8ETC - chains 1 and B of the 42 polymer chains in the assembly; structure by electron microscopy, 3.10 A resolution.

# Chain 1
Molecule: 3497-nt RNA strand
From: Schizosaccharomyces pombe
Sequence (3497 nucleotides; numbered 1 to 3497; the number before each row is that of its first residue):
     1 AUUUGACCUCAAAUCAGGUAGGACUACGCGCUGAACUUAAGCAUAUCAAU
    51 AAGCGCAGGAAAAGAAAAUAACCAUGAUUCCCUCAGUAACGGCGAGUGAA
   101 GCGGGAAAAGCUCAAAUUUGAAAUCUGGCAACAUUUCUUUUGUUGUCCGA
   151 GUUGUAAUUUCAAGAAGCUGCUUUGAGUGUAGACGAUCGGUCUAAGUUCC
   201 UUGGAACAGGACGUCAGAGAGGGUGAGAACCCCGUCUUUGGUCGAUUGGA
   251 UAUGCCAUAUAAAGCGCUUUCGAAGAGUCGAGUUGUUUGGGAAUGCAGCU
   301 CUAAAUGGGUGGUAAAUUUCAUCUAAAGCUAAAUAUUGGCGAGAGACCGA
   351 UAGCGAACAAGUAGAGUGAUCGAAAGAUGAAAAGAACUUUGAAAAGAGAG
   401 UUAAAUAGUACGUGAAAUUGCUGAAAGGGAAGCAUUGGAAAUCAGUCUUA
   451 CCUGGGUGAGAUCAGUAGUCUCUUCGCGAGACUAUGCACUCUGAACCUGU
   501 GGUAGGUCAGCAUCAGUUUUCGGGGGCGGAAAAAGAAUAAGGGAAGGUGG
   551 CUUUCCGGGUUCUGCCUGGGGAGUGUUUAUAGCCCUUGUUGUAAUACGUC
   601 CACUGGGGACUGAGGACUGCGGCUUCGUGCCAAGGAUGCUGACAUAAUGG
   651 UUUUCAAUGGCCCGUCUUGAAACACGGACCAAGGAGUCUAGCAUCUAUGC
   701 GAGUGUUUGGGUGAUGAAAACCCAUCCGCGAAAUGAAAGUGAAUGCAGGU
   751 GGGAACGCCCUUGUGGCGUGCACCAUCGACCGACCCGGAAGUUUGUCAAU
   801 GGAAGGGUUUGAGUAAGAGCAUAGCUGUUGGGACCCGAAAGAUGGUGAAC
   851 UAUGCCUGAAUAGGGUGAAGCCAGAGGAAACUCUGGUGGAGGCUCGUAGA
   901 GAUUCUGACGUGCAAAUCGAUCUUCAAAUUUGGGUAUAGGGGCGAAAGAC
   951 UAAUCGAACCAUCUAGUAGCUGGUUCCUGCCGAAGUUUCCCUCAGGAUAG
  1001 CAGAAACUCAGAUCAGUUUUAUGAGGUAAAGCGAAUGAUUAGAGGUCUUG
  1051 GGGAAGGAAUUUCCUCAACCUAUUCUCAAACUUUAAAUAUGUAAGACGCC
  1101 CUUGUCGCUUAAUUGGACGUGGGCCAUCGAAUGAGAGUUUCUAGUGGGCC
  1151 AUUUUUGGUAAGCAGAACUGGCGAUGCGGGAUGAACCGAACGUGAGGUUA
  1201 AGGUGCCGGAAUGUACGCUCAUCAGACACCAGAAAAGGUGUUAGUUCAUC
  1251 UAGACAGCAGGACGGUGGCCAUGGAAGUCGGAAUCCGCUAAGGAGUGUGU
  1301 AACAACUCACCUGCCGAAUGAACUAGCCCUGAAAAUGGAUGGCGCUUAAG
  1351 CGUACUACCCAUACCUCACCGUCUGGGUUAGCUUUGAGAAGCUCAGACGA
  1401 GUAGGCAGGCGUGGAGGUUUGUGACGAAGCCUUGGGCGUGAGCCUGGGUC
  1451 GAACAGCCUCUAGUGCAGAUCUUGGUGGAAGUAGCAAAUAUUCAAAUGAG
  1501 AACUUUGAAGACUGAAGUGGGGAAAGGUUCCAUGUGAACAGCAGUUGGAC
  1551 AUGGGUUAGUCGAUCCUAAGAGAUAGGGAAGCUCCGUAUGAAAGUUGCAC
  1601 GAUUUUUCGUGCCUCCUAUCGAAAGGGAAUCCGGUUAAUAUUCCGGAACC
  1651 AGAAGGUGGAAUCAACACGGCAACGUAAAUGAAGUUGGAGACGUCGGCGG
  1701 GAGCCCUGGGAAGAGUUCUCUUUUCUUUUUAACAAACCAUUGAACCACCC
  1751 UGAAAUCGGUUUAUCCGGAGCUAGGGUAUGGUGUUUGGAAGAGUUCAGCG
  1801 CCUCAUGCUGAAUCCGGUGCGCUCUCGACGGCCCUUGAAAAUCCAACGGA
  1851 AGAAUGGACCUUCGGGUCCUUGUUUUCACAUCUGGUCGUACUCAUAACCG
  1901 CAGCAGGUCUCCAAGGUGAACAGCCUCUAGUUGAUAGAACAAUGUAGAUA
  1951 AGGGAAGUCGGCAAAAUGGAUCCGUAACUUCGGGAUAAGGAUUGGCUCUA
  2001 AGGGUUGGGUACGUUGGGCCUUGGAACCUGAACGGUUGCUGGACUGAGCG
  2051 UGGACCGAUGUCUUUUCUCGCCUUUCGGGGUGAGAAGGGAUGUUGGACCU
  2101 GCUUGGACCUUGGCGGCCGGGAAGUCCUUGGUCGGGCUUUUCUCCUUCUC
  2151 GGGGAUUAUGCUCUUACUGGCGUACGUUUAACAACCAACUUAGAACUGGU
  2201 ACGGACAAGGGGAAUCUGACUGUCUAAUUAAAACAUAGCAUUGCGAUGGC
  2251 CAGAAAGUGGUGUUGACGCAAUGUGAUUUCUGCCCAGUGCUCUGAAUGUC
  2301 AAAGUGAAGAAAUUCAACCAAGCGCGGGUAAACGGCGGGAGUAACUAUGA
  2351 CUCUCUUAAGGUAGCCAAAUGCCUCGUCAUCUAACUAGUGACGCGCAUGA
  2401 AUGGAUUAACGAGAUUCCCACUGUCCCUAUCUACUAUCUAGCGAAACCAC
  2451 AGCCUGGGGAACGGGCCAGGCAAAAUCAGCGGGGAAAGAAGACCCUGUUG
  2501 AGCUUGACUCUAGUUUGACAUUGUGAAGAGACAUAGAGGGUGUAGGAUAA
  2551 GUGGGAGUAUGUUUCGGCAUACGCCGGUGAAAUACCACUACCUUUAUCGU
  2601 UUCUUUACUUAAUCAAUGAAGCGGAAUUGGGAUUUAUUUCCCAUAUUCUA
  2651 GCGUUAAAGUUUCUUCGCGAACUGAUCCGCGUUGAUGACAUUGUCAGGUG
  2701 GGGAGUUUGGCUGGGGCGGCACAUCUGUUAAAAGAUAACGCAGGUGUCCU
  2751 AAGGGGGACUCAUCGAGAACAGAAAUCUCGAGUAGAAUAAAAGGGUAAAA
  2801 GUCCCCUUGAUUUUGAUUUUCAGUGUGAAUACAAACCAUGAAAGUGUGGC
  2851 CUAUCGAUCCUUUGUUCCCUCGAAAUUUGAGGACAGAGGUGCCAGAAAAG
  2901 UUACCACAGGGAUAACUGGCUUGUGGCAGCCAAGCGUUCAUAGCGACGUU
  2951 GCUUUUUGAUUCUUCGAUGUCGGCUCUUCCUAUCAUACCGAAGCAGAAUU
  3001 CGGUAAGCGUUGGAUUGUUCACCCACUAAUAGGGAACGUGAGCUGGGUUU
  3051 AGACCGUCGUGAGACAGGUUAGUUUUACCCUACUGAUGAAGUGUCGUCGC
  3101 AAUGGUAAUUCAACUUAGUACGAGAGGAACCGUUGAUUCAGAUCAUUGGU
  3151 AUUUGCGGCUGCCUGACAAGGCAAUGCCGCGGAGCUAUCAUCUGCCGGAU
  3201 AACGGCUGAACGCCUCUAAGCCAGAAUCCGUGCCAGAAAGCGACGAUUUU
  3251 UUGGUCCGCAUGAUUUAUAUGUAUAAAAAUAGAGGUAGGACUUGUUCCUA
  3301 CUCUCCUGUAUCGUAGAAGAUGGGCGAUGGUUGAUGAAACGGAAGUGUUU
  3351 UAUUGACUUGUCCAUGAAAUUCCAUUGAAAUCUUGUGCGGAAUCGAAUCC
  3401 AUUGCAUACGACUUUAAUGUGGAACGGGGUAUUGUAAGCAGUAGAGUAGC
  3451 CUUGUUGUUACGAUCUGCUGAGAUUAAGCCUUUGUUCCCAAGAUUUG
Unresolved in the structure: 37-45, 92-95, 288-293, 313-318, 446-505, 552-573, 668-671, 761-763, 789-802, 897-928, 986-999, 1024-1089, 1095-1129, 1381-1387, 1594-1617, 1662-1665, 1740-1745, 1834, 1853-1873, 1919-1921, 1968-2209, 2217-2412, 2485-2916, 2936-2942, 2954-2971, 3015-3021, 3036-3041, 3050-3078, 3249-3270, 3287-3300, 3375-3394, 3442-3464
Differences from the reference sequence: conflict C1746 (U7796 in 157310483)

# Chain B
Molecule: 60S ribosomal protein L3-A
From: Schizosaccharomyces pombe
UniProt: P40372 (RL3A_SCHPO); residue numbers follow UniProt; this construct covers 1-388
Chain sequence (388 residues; each row starts with the number of its first residue):
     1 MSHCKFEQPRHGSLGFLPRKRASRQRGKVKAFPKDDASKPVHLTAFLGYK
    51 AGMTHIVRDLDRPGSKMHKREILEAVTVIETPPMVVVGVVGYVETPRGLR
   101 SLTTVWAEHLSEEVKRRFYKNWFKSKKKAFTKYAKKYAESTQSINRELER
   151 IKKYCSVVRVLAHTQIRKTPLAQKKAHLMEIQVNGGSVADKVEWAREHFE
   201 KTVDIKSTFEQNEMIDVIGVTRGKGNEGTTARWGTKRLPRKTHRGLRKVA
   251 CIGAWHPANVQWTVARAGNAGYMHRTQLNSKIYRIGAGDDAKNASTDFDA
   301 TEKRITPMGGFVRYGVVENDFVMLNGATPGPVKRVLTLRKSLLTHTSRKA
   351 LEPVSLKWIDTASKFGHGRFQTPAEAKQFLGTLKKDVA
Unresolved in the structure: 1, 237-255, 386-388
Curated features (UniProtKB/Swiss-Prot):
  - modified residue: Ser-13 (Phosphoserine), Ser-65 (Phosphoserine), Ser-140 (Phosphoserine), Ser-143 (Phosphoserine), Ser-207 (Phosphoserine), Ser-295 (Phosphoserine), Ser-355 (Phosphoserine), Thr-372 (Phosphothreonine)

# Interface between chain 1 and chain B
Pairs across the interface - 274 pairs, chain 1 then chain B:
  A1941(1) with Asn-226(B), hydrogen bond to the sugar
  A1942(1) with Asn-226(B), sugar contact; Glu-227(B), sugar contact; Gly-228(B), hydrogen bond to the sugar
  G2479(1) with Arg-266(B), base contact
  C2480(1) with Arg-266(B), hydrogen bond to the sugar
  G2482(1) with Ala-258(B), hydrogen bond to the sugar; Asn-259(B), base contact; Val-260(B), sugar contact
  G2483(1) with Ala-258(B), sugar contact
  G2973(1) with Lys-5(B), sugar contact
  U2975(1) with Phe-6(B), phosphate contact
  C2976(1) with Cys-4(B), hydrogen bond to the base; Lys-5(B), base contact; Phe-6(B), phosphate contact; Gln-8(B), hydrogen bond to the phosphate
  U2977(1) with Arg-10(B), hydrogen bond to the phosphate; His-11(B), phosphate contact; Gln-261(B), hydrogen bond to the sugar; Thr-263(B), hydrogen bond to the sugar
  U2978(1) with Cys-4(B), base contact; Arg-10(B), salt bridge to the phosphate; Thr-263(B), sugar contact
  G3009(1) with Pro-9(B), phosphate contact
  U3010(1) with Glu-7(B), base contact; Pro-9(B), phosphate contact
  U3011(1) with Glu-7(B), phosphate contact
  G3033(1) with His-3(B), salt bridge to the phosphate
  G3034(1) with Ser-2(B), phosphate contact; His-3(B), salt bridge to the phosphate
  A3035(1) with Ser-2(B), hydrogen bond to the phosphate; His-256(B), hydrogen bond to the base
  A3082(1) with Asn-259(B), sugar contact; Val-260(B), sugar contact; Arg-266(B), base contact
  C3083(1) with Val-260(B), sugar contact; Gln-261(B), hydrogen bond to the sugar; Trp-262(B), phosphate contact; Arg-266(B), hydrogen bond to the base
  U3084(1) with Arg-232(B), hydrogen bond to the sugar; Trp-262(B), phosphate contact; Arg-266(B), sugar contact; Ala-267(B), hydrogen bond to the sugar; Gly-268(B), sugar contact
  G3085(1) with Pro-18(B), phosphate contact; Arg-19(B), hydrogen bond to the phosphate; Lys-20(B), phosphate contact; Asn-226(B), sugar contact; Arg-232(B), salt bridge to the phosphate; Gly-268(B), sugar contact; Asn-269(B), hydrogen bond to the sugar
  A3086(1) with Lys-20(B), phosphate contact; Arg-21(B), hydrogen bond to the phosphate
  U3087(1) with Arg-21(B), salt bridge to the phosphate
  G3096(1) with Phe-118(B), hydrogen bond to the sugar; Lys-120(B), hydrogen bond to the phosphate
  U3097(1) with Arg-117(B), sugar contact; Lys-120(B), salt bridge to the phosphate; Leu-178(B), sugar contact
  C3098(1) with Arg-26(B), salt bridge to the phosphate; Leu-161(B), sugar contact; Leu-178(B), sugar contact; Met-179(B), phosphate contact; Glu-180(B), hydrogen bond to the sugar
  G3099(1) with Arg-26(B), salt bridge to the phosphate; Lys-28(B), sugar contact; Tyr-92(B), hydrogen bond to the sugar; Arg-159(B), hydrogen bond to the phosphate; Met-179(B), phosphate contact; Glu-180(B), hydrogen bond to the phosphate
  C3100(1) with Lys-28(B), salt bridge to the phosphate; Leu-99(B), hydrogen bond to the sugar; Arg-159(B), salt bridge to the phosphate
  A3101(1) with Arg-97(B), sugar contact; Gly-98(B), sugar contact; Leu-99(B), phosphate contact
  G3105(1) with Leu-14(B), hydrogen bond to the sugar; Gly-15(B), hydrogen bond to the base; Trp-262(B), phosphate contact
  U3106(1) with Leu-14(B), sugar contact; Gly-15(B), sugar contact
  A3107(1) with Gly-12(B), hydrogen bond to the base; Ser-13(B), base contact
  G3132(1) with Arg-348(B), phosphate contact
  U3133(1) with Pro-63(B), hydrogen bond to the sugar; Arg-348(B), salt bridge to the phosphate
  U3134(1) with Arg-62(B), phosphate contact; Pro-63(B), sugar contact; Gly-64(B), sugar contact; Ser-65(B), hydrogen bond to the phosphate; Lys-66(B), sugar contact; Arg-348(B), phosphate contact
  G3135(1) with Arg-62(B), salt bridge to the phosphate; Ser-65(B), hydrogen bond to the phosphate
  C3139(1) with Pro-9(B), sugar contact; Arg-10(B), phosphate contact
  A3140(1) with Arg-10(B), phosphate contact; His-11(B), phosphate contact; Gly-12(B), sugar contact; Ser-13(B), hydrogen bond to the sugar; Phe-16(B), sugar contact
  G3141(1) with Ser-13(B), phosphate contact; Phe-16(B), sugar contact; Arg-19(B), salt bridge to the phosphate; Arg-275(B), hydrogen bond to the phosphate; Gln-277(B), hydrogen bond to the base
  A3142(1) with Thr-221(B), phosphate contact; Met-273(B), phosphate contact; Arg-275(B), salt bridge to the phosphate; Pro-329(B), sugar contact
  U3143(1) with Lys-50(B), hydrogen bond to the phosphate; Met-53(B), sugar contact; Thr-221(B), phosphate contact; Arg-222(B), hydrogen bond to the phosphate; Ala-327(B), sugar contact; Thr-328(B), sugar contact; Pro-329(B), sugar contact; Gly-330(B), hydrogen bond to the phosphate
  C3144(1) with Lys-50(B), salt bridge to the phosphate; Met-53(B), sugar contact; Arg-222(B), salt bridge to the phosphate; Pro-331(B), phosphate contact
  A3145(1) with Met-53(B), sugar contact; Thr-54(B), sugar contact; His-55(B), hydrogen bond to the sugar; Ala-75(B), base contact; Lys-364(B), phosphate contact
  U3146(1) with His-55(B), sugar contact; Gly-366(B), phosphate contact
  U3147(1) with His-367(B), phosphate contact
  G3182(1) with Phe-365(B), phosphate contact; Gly-366(B), hydrogen bond to the phosphate; His-367(B), salt bridge to the phosphate
  A3183(1) with Arg-313(B), phosphate contact; Lys-364(B), phosphate contact; Phe-365(B), phosphate contact; Gly-366(B), hydrogen bond to the phosphate
  G3184(1) with Arg-313(B), salt bridge to the phosphate
  C3185(1) with Arg-222(B), salt bridge to the phosphate
  U3186(1) with Lys-224(B), salt bridge to the phosphate
  U3191(1) with Ala-75(B), sugar contact
  C3192(1) with Asn-325(B), phosphate contact; Gly-326(B), sugar contact
  U3193(1) with Gln-277(B), sugar contact; Leu-278(B), hydrogen bond to the sugar; Asn-279(B), phosphate contact
  G3194(1) with Asn-279(B), hydrogen bond to the phosphate
  C3195(1) with His-345(B), phosphate contact
  C3196(1) with Leu-343(B), sugar contact; Thr-344(B), phosphate contact; His-345(B), salt bridge to the phosphate
  G3232(1) with Ala-31(B), phosphate contact; Arg-339(B), phosphate contact; Leu-342(B), phosphate contact
  C3233(1) with Phe-16(B), sugar contact; Lys-30(B), phosphate contact; Ala-31(B), phosphate contact; Thr-276(B), phosphate contact; Arg-339(B), salt bridge to the phosphate
  C3234(1) with Gly-15(B), sugar contact; Phe-16(B), hydrogen bond to the sugar; Leu-17(B), base contact; Lys-30(B), phosphate contact; His-274(B), salt bridge to the phosphate; Arg-275(B), sugar contact; Thr-276(B), hydrogen bond to the phosphate
  A3235(1) with Pro-18(B), sugar contact; Lys-20(B), phosphate contact; Arg-24(B), salt bridge to the phosphate; Lys-30(B), salt bridge to the phosphate; His-274(B), phosphate contact
  G3236(1) with Lys-20(B), phosphate contact; Ser-23(B), hydrogen bond to the phosphate
  G3242(1) with Arg-100(B), sugar contact; Ser-101(B), hydrogen bond to the sugar
  A3243(1) with Ser-101(B), hydrogen bond to the sugar; Leu-102(B), sugar contact; Thr-103(B), sugar contact; Thr-104(B), hydrogen bond to the sugar
  C3244(1) with Thr-104(B), sugar contact; Trp-106(B), hydrogen bond to the sugar
  G3245(1) with Ala-129(B), sugar contact; Phe-130(B), hydrogen bond to the sugar; Tyr-133(B), phosphate contact
  A3246(1) with Lys-128(B), sugar contact; Lys-132(B), hydrogen bond to the phosphate; Tyr-133(B), hydrogen bond to the phosphate
  G3341(1) with Lys-153(B), salt bridge to the phosphate; Tyr-154(B), phosphate contact
  G3342(1) with Arg-150(B), hydrogen bond to the base; Tyr-154(B), hydrogen bond to the phosphate
  A3343(1) with Thr-95(B), sugar contact; Pro-96(B), base contact
  A3344(1) with Thr-95(B), phosphate contact; Arg-97(B), salt bridge to the phosphate; Arg-100(B), salt bridge to the phosphate
  G3345(1) with Arg-150(B), base contact; Tyr-154(B), hydrogen bond to the base
  G3395(1) with Lys-126(B), salt bridge to the phosphate; Lys-128(B), phosphate contact
  A3396(1) with Tyr-119(B), hydrogen bond to the phosphate; Ser-125(B), phosphate contact; Lys-126(B), hydrogen bond to the phosphate
  A3397(1) with Tyr-119(B), phosphate contact; Lys-120(B), hydrogen bond to the phosphate; Asn-121(B), phosphate contact
  U3398(1) with Lys-120(B), phosphate contact; Asn-121(B), phosphate contact; Lys-124(B), hydrogen bond to the base
  C3405(1) with Gln-25(B), hydrogen bond to the base; Gln-173(B), hydrogen bond to the base; Arg-313(B), phosphate contact; Pro-331(B), phosphate contact; Lys-333(B), base contact; Arg-334(B), hydrogen bond to the phosphate
  A3406(1) with Arg-222(B), phosphate contact; Gly-223(B), hydrogen bond to the phosphate; Tyr-272(B), sugar contact; Arg-334(B), salt bridge to the phosphate
  U3407(1) with Arg-21(B), hydrogen bond to the phosphate; Gly-223(B), phosphate contact; Gly-225(B), hydrogen bond to the phosphate
  A3408(1) with Asn-226(B), phosphate contact
  G3410(1) with Arg-21(B), hydrogen bond to the base
  A3411(1) with Arg-21(B), hydrogen bond to the base
  C3412(1) with Tyr-272(B), sugar contact
  U3413(1) with Gln-25(B), sugar contact
  U3414(1) with Arg-117(B), salt bridge to the phosphate; Ala-172(B), sugar contact; Gln-173(B), hydrogen bond to the phosphate; Lys-174(B), phosphate contact; Lys-175(B), sugar contact
  U3415(1) with Arg-116(B), salt bridge to the phosphate; Lys-174(B), hydrogen bond to the phosphate; Lys-175(B), hydrogen bond to the phosphate
  A3416(1) with Arg-116(B), salt bridge to the phosphate; Lys-120(B), hydrogen bond to the base; Asn-121(B), base contact; Phe-123(B), base contact; Lys-174(B), phosphate contact
  A3417(1) with Phe-123(B), hydrogen bond to the sugar; Lys-124(B), base contact
  U3420(1) with Arg-167(B), base contact
  G3429(1) with Gly-309(B), hydrogen bond to the base; Lys-385(B), phosphate contact
  U3430(1) with Met-308(B), phosphate contact; Gly-309(B), sugar contact; Ser-363(B), hydrogen bond to the sugar; Phe-365(B), base contact
  A3431(1) with Met-308(B), phosphate contact; Ser-363(B), hydrogen bond to the phosphate; Phe-365(B), hydrogen bond to the sugar; His-367(B), phosphate contact; Gly-368(B), phosphate contact
  U3432(1) with His-367(B), hydrogen bond to the phosphate
  U3469(1) with Lys-384(B), salt bridge to the phosphate
  G3470(1) with Leu-380(B), base contact; Gly-381(B), base contact
  A3471(1) with Leu-383(B), phosphate contact; Lys-384(B), phosphate contact; Lys-385(B), salt bridge to the phosphate
  G3472(1) with Lys-384(B), salt bridge to the phosphate
  A3476(1) with Phe-365(B), base contact
  G3478(1) with Arg-222(B), base contact; Arg-313(B), phosphate contact
  C3479(1) with Phe-311(B), sugar contact; Val-312(B), sugar contact; Arg-313(B), hydrogen bond to the sugar; Phe-365(B), sugar contact
  C3480(1) with Gly-309(B), sugar contact; Phe-311(B), sugar contact; Arg-313(B), phosphate contact; Gly-315(B), phosphate contact; Val-316(B), sugar contact
Also at the interface, not in a pair above, chain 1 (112 interface residues in all): U1943, C2426, U2428, A2429, C2974, G3012, G3104, G3148, U3247, G3421, G3422, U3481
Also at the interface, not in a pair above, chain B (159 interface residues in all): Ala-22, Val-29, Glu-74, Val-93, Glu-94, Lys-127, Thr-131, Pro-170, His-177, Thr-230, Trp-233, Lys-236, Pro-257, Val-264, Tyr-314, Thr-346, Lys-349, Arg-369, Pro-373, Phe-379, Thr-382

# Summary
112 residues of chain 1 face 159 of chain B across their interface; the contacts include 78 hydrogen bonds and
36 salt bridges. Polar pairs include C2976(1)/Cys-4(B), A3035(1)/His-256(B) and C3083(1)/Arg-266(B).
Here chain 1 is a 3497-nt RNA strand and chain B is 60S ribosomal protein L3-A, both from Schizosaccharomyces
pombe. Entry 8ETC (Fkbp39 associated nascent 60S ribosome State 4) was determined by electron microscopy,
deposited together with 8ESQ, 8ESR, 8ETG, 8ETH, 8ETI, 8ETJ and 3 further entries.
